Entry 6B2O (X-ray diffraction, 2.35 A resolution); this record covers chains A and E of the 6 polymer chains in the assembly.

Chain A (and E):
Protein: ATP-utilizing enzyme of the PP-loopsuperfamily
Organism: Lactobacillus plantarum
Notes: chain E of this document is another copy of the same molecule, construct and numbering; everything in this record applies to it too
UniProtKB: A0A0G9FES3 (A0A0G9FES3_LACPN); numbering as in UniProt (aligned over 1-276)
Amino-acid sequence (286 residues; numbered 1 to 286; the number before each row is that of its first residue):
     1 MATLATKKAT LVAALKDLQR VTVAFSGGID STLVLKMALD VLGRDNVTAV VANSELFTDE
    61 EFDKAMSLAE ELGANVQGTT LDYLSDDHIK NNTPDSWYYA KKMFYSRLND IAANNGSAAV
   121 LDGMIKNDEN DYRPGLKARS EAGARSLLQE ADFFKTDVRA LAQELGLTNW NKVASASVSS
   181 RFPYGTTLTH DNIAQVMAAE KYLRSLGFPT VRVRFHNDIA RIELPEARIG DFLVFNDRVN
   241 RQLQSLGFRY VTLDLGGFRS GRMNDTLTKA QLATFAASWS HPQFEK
Disordered / not traced: 1, 126-139, 277-286 (chain E: 1, 127-143, 280-286)
Construct notes: engineered mutation Ala176 (Cys in A0A0G9FES3); expression tag (277-286)
Reported in the primary citation:
  - mutagenesis - D128A, C176A: abolished catalytic activity
  - contacts within the chain: Arg181-Glu200, Arg214-Glu223 (hydrogen bond), Arg221-Glu223 (hydrogen bond)
  - binding site for phosphate ion: Ser180, Arg212, Arg214
  - self-association interface (contacts with another copy of this molecule): Asp231 (proposed by the authors, not directly observed)
  - mutagenesis - K101A, E223A: unchanged catalytic activity
  - mutagenesis - W97A: decreased expression

Chain A / chain E interface:
Residue-residue contacts - 4 pairs, chain A then chain E:
  Leu267(A) - Leu267(E)  hydrophobic
  Leu267(A) - Gln271(E)
  Thr268(A) - Thr268(E)
  Gln271(A) - Leu267(E)
Also at the interface, not in a pair above, chain A (4 interface residues in all): Asp265
Also at the interface, not in a pair above, chain E (4 interface residues in all): Asp265

Overview:
Chain A and chain E each contribute 4 residues to their interface. The paper reports a binding site for
phosphate ion at Ser180(A), Arg212(A) and Arg214(A); D128A and C176A of chain A abolish catalytic activity; 5
substitutions were tested in all.
Both chains are ATP-utilizing enzyme of the PP-loopsuperfamily (Lactobacillus plantarum). Entry 6B2O (LarE, a
sulfur transferase involved in synthesis of the cofactor for lactate racemase, C176A variant) was determined
by X-ray diffraction (same publication as 6B2M).
